Entry 8VES (electron microscopy, 3.22 A resolution); this record covers chains F and H of the 7 polymer chains in the assembly.

[Chain F]
Name: Endoribonuclease YicC
Organism: Escherichia coli
Notes: EC 3.1.26.-
UniProtKB: P23839 (YICC_ECOLI); numbering as in UniProt (aligned over 1-287)
Sequence (289 residues; row label = number of the first residue in the row; numbers below 1 keep their minus sign (Gly-1 is residue -1)):
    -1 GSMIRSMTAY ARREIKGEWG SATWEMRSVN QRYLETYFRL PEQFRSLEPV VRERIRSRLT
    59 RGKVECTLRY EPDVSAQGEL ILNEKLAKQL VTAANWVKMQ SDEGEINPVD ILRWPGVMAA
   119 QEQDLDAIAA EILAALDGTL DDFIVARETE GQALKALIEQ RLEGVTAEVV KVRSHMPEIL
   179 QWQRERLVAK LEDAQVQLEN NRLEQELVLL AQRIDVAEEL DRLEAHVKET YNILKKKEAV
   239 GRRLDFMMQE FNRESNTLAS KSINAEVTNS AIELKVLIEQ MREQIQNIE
Unresolved in the structure: -1 to 0, 193-200
Differences from the reference sequence: expression tag (-1 to 0)

[Chain H]
Molecule: 26-nt RNA strand
Sequence (26 nucleotides; row label = number of the first residue in the row):
     1 GGCAGAAGAA UGCUGUAAAA CAGAGA
Unresolved in the structure: 8-10, 23-26

[Chain F / chain H interface]
Residue-residue contacts - 12 pairs, chain F then chain H:
  Val27(F) - G2(H)  sugar contact
  Asn28(F) - G2(H)  sugar contact
  Asn28(F) - C3(H)  phosphate contact
  Gln29(F) - G1(H)  hydrogen bond to the base
  Gln29(F) - G2(H)  sugar contact
  Arg30(F) - G1(H)  hydrogen bond to the sugar
  Tyr31(F) - G1(H)  base contact
  Glu33(F) - G1(H)  base contact
  Lys61(F) - G2(H)  salt bridge to the phosphate
  Arg67(F) - A22(H)  salt bridge to the phosphate
  Glu281(F) - A4(H)  phosphate contact
  Gln284(F) - A4(H)  phosphate contact
Interface residues without a listed pair, chain F (11 interface residues in all): Arg37
Interface residues without a listed pair, chain H (6 interface residues in all): C21

[Summary]
Chain F and chain H form an interface of 11 and 6 residues respectively, with 2 hydrogen bonds and 2 salt
bridges. Polar pairs include Gln29(F)-G1(H), Arg30(F)-G1(H) and Lys61(F)-G2(H).
Chain F is Endoribonuclease YicC (Escherichia coli) and chain H is a 26-nt RNA strand; the structure,
Structure of YicC endoribonuclease bound to an RNA substrate, was determined by electron microscopy (same
publication as 8VER).
